PDB entry 7W5P | X-ray diffraction, 2.30 A resolution | chains A and D of the 8 polymer chains in the assembly

# Chain A (and D)
Protein: CcTet
From: Coprinopsis cinerea
Notes: chain D of this document is another copy of the same molecule, construct and numbering; everything in this record applies to it too
UniProtKB: A8P1J0 (A8P1J0_COPC7); residues 1-430 here = UniProt positions 1-430
Amino-acid sequence (430 residues; row label = number of the first residue in the row):
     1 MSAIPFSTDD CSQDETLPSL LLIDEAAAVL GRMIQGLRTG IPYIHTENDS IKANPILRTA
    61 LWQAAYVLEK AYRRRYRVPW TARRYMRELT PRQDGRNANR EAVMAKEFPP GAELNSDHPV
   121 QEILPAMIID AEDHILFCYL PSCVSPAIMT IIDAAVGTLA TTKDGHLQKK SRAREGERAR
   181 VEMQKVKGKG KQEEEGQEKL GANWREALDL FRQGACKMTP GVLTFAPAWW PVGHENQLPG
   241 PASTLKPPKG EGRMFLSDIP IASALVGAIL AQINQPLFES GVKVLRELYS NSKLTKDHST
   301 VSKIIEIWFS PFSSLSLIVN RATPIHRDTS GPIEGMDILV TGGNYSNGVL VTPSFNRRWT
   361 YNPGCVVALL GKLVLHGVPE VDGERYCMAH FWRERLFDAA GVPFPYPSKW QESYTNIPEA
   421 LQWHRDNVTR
Unresolved in the structure: 1-16, 181-198, 416-430 (chain D: 1-16, 180-199, 414-430)
Metal / ion sites: Mn2+: His-326, Asp-328, His-376 (together with N-oxalylglycine)
Small-molecule neighbours: N-oxalylglycine (OGA): Trp-204, Arg-205, Ile-318, Arg-321, Thr-323, His-326, Asp-328, Leu-339, Tyr-361, His-376, Val-378, Arg-385, Cys-387

# Chain A / chain D interface
Pairs across the interface (12):
  Arg-77(A) / Pro-79(D)
  Arg-77(A) / Ala-131(D)
  Pro-79(A) / Ala-131(D)
  Pro-79(A) / Glu-132(D)
  Pro-79(A) / Asp-133(D)
  Thr-81(A) / Glu-132(D)
  Ala-112(A) / Arg-75(D)
  Ala-131(A) / Thr-81(D)
  Ala-131(A) / Ala-131(D)
  Ala-131(A) / Glu-132(D)
  Glu-132(A) / Arg-83(D)  salt bridge
  Asp-133(A) / Pro-79(D)
Other interface residues (no listed pair), chain A (10 interface residues in all): Val-78, Arg-84, Glu-113
Other interface residues (no listed pair), chain D (10 interface residues in all): Arg-77, Arg-84, Lys-409

# In short
The chain A/chain D interface involves 10 residues from each chain; the contacts include 1 salt bridge. Its
one salt-bridged contact is Glu-132(A)/Arg-83(D). Chain A binds N-oxalylglycine. His-326(A), Asp-328(A) and
His-376(A) form the Mn2+ site.
Both chains are CcTet (Coprinopsis cinerea). Entry 7W5P (Crystal Structure of the dioxygenase CcTet from
Coprinopsis cinereain bound to 12bp N6-methyldeoxyadenine (6mA) containing duplex ...) was determined by X-ray
diffraction together with 7VPN from the same study.
